9PD1 - chains B and C of the 14 polymer chains in the assembly; structure by electron microscopy, 4.50 A resolution (low resolution: residue-level contacts below are approximate; hydrogen-bond / salt-bridge calls are withheld).

[Chain B (and C)]
Protein: Vesicle-fusing ATPase
Organism: Cricetulus griseus
Notes: EC 3.6.4.6; chain C of this document is another copy of the same molecule, construct and numbering; everything in this record applies to it too
UniProtKB: P18708 (NSF_CRIGR); numbering as in UniProt (aligned over 1-744)
Chain sequence (747 residues; numbered -2 to 744; the number before each row is that of its first residue; numbers below 1 keep their minus sign (Gly-2 is residue -2)):
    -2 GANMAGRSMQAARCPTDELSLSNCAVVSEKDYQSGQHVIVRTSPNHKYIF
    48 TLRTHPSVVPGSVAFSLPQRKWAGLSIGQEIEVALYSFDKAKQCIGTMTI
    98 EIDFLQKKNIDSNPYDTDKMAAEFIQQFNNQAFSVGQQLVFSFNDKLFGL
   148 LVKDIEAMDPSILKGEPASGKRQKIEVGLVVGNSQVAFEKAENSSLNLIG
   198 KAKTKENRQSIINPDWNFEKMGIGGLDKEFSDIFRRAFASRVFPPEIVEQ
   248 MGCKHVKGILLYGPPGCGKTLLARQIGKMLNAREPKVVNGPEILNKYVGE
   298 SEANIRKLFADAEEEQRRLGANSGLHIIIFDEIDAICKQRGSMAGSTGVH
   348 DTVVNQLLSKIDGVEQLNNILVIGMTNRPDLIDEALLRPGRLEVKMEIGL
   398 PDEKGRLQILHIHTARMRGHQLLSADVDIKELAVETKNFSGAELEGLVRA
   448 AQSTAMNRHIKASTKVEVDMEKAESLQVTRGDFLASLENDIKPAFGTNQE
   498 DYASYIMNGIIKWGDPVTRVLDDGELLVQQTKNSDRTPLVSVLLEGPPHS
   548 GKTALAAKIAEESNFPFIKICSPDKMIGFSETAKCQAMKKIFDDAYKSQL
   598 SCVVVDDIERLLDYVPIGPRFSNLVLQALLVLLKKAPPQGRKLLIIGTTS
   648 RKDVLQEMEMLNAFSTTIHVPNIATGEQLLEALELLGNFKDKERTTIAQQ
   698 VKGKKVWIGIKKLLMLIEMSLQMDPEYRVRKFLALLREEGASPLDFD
Unresolved in the structure: -2 to 206, 339-342, 741-744 (chain C: -2 to -1, 156-168, 202-205, 741-744)
Construct notes: expression tag (-2 to 0)
Curated features (UniProtKB/Swiss-Prot):
  - binding site (ATP): Asn505 to Trp510, Pro545 to Leu552
  - binding site (Mg(2+)): Thr550
  - modified residue: Lys105 (N6-acetyllysine), Ser207 (Phosphoserine), Tyr259 (Phosphotyrosine), Ser569 (Phosphoserine)
Ligand contacts:
  - ADP (adenosine-5'-diphosphate): Pro261, Pro262, Gly263, Cys264, Gly265, Lys266, Thr267, Leu268, Ile406, His410, Gly438, Ala439, Glu442
  - ATP (adenosine-5'-triphosphate): Ile503, Met504, Asn505, Gly506, Ile507, Ile508, Lys509, Trp510, Pro545, His546, Ser547, Gly548, Lys549, Thr550, Ala551, Asp604, Ile707, Lys708
Reported in the primary citation:
  - post-translational modification sites: Ser207 (citing earlier work)

[Interface between chain B and chain C]
Contacting residue pairs - 70 pairs, chain B then chain C:
  Ile209(B) with Val463(C)
  Trp213(B) with Thr461(C); Lys462(C); Val463(C)
  Asn214(B) with Thr461(C)
  Phe215(B) with Thr461(C)
  Glu216(B) with Thr461(C)
  Arg232(B) with Thr451(C); Asn454(C)
  Arg233(B) with Ala447(C); Asp487(C)
  Ala236(B) with Met453(C)
  Ser237(B) with Met453(C)
  Val239(B) with Ile457(C)
  Phe240(B) with Met453(C); Ala470(C)
  Glu246(B) with Arg413(C)
  Gln247(B) with Arg413(C); Met414(C); His417(C)
  Met248(B) with Met414(C); Leu419(C)
  Gly249(B) with Arg413(C)
  Cys250(B) with Gln449(C)
  Lys251(B) with Glu442(C); Arg446(C)
  Tyr294(B) with Lys293(C)
  Val295(B) with Lys293(C)
  Glu297(B) with Lys293(C)
  Glu299(B) with Asn286(C); Pro288(C); Glu289(C)
  Arg303(B) with Glu289(C)
  Arg337(B) with Arg375(C)
  Thr349(B) with Pro288(C)
  Asn352(B) with Glu329(C); Ala332(C)
  Gln353(B) with Glu289(C)
  Ser356(B) with Asn286(C)
  Asp359(B) with Arg271(C)
  Gly360(B) with Arg271(C)
  Val361(B) with Arg271(C); Val284(C); Asp328(C)
  Glu362(B) with Arg271(C)
  Gln363(B) with Arg271(C)
  Arg385(B) with Pro262(C); Gly263(C)
  Pro386(B) with Ala439(C); Glu440(C)
  Leu523(B) with Met720(C)
  Gln526(B) with Gln719(C)
  Gln527(B) with Glu715(C); Met716(C); Gln719(C)
  Ser531(B) with Glu715(C)
  Asp532(B) with Glu715(C)
  Arg533(B) with Leu683(C); Glu715(C)
  Thr534(B) with Met712(C); Glu715(C)
  Cys582(B) with Gly575(C)
  Gln624(B) with Arg607(C); Asp610(C); Tyr611(C)
  Leu627(B) with Arg607(C)
  Leu629(B) with Ile574(C)
  Lys632(B) with Asp571(C)
  Asn659(B) with His546(C)
  Ser662(B) with Met712(C)
Other interface residues (no listed pair), chain B (60 interface residues in all): Phe231, Ile244, Val253, Gly296, Lys586, Phe618, Asn620, Leu621, Ala625, Val628, Glu654, Met655
Other interface residues (no listed pair), chain C (62 interface residues in all): Thr267, Gly287, Leu291, Ile326, Thr344, Ser437, Ser450, Ser460, Val465, Leu473, Asn505, Pro545, Pro570, Phe576, Pro613, Ile614, Arg617, Asn685

[Overview]
60 residues of chain B face 62 of chain C across their interface. Chain B binds ATP and ADP. From UniProt: 14
ATP-binding residues and Mg2+-binding residue Thr550(B) on chain B. The paper reports a modification site at
Ser207(B).
Chain B and chain C are both Vesicle-fusing ATPase (Cricetulus griseus); the structure, 22bin20S complex
(NSF-alphaSNAP-2:2 syntaxin-1a:SNAP-25), hydrolyzing, class 20, was determined by electron microscopy (same
publication as 9OJR, 9OJU, 9OJZ, 9OK3, 9OK5, 9OKC and 17 further entries).
